Entry 1B97 (X-ray diffraction, 1.90 A resolution); this record covers chains C and A of the 4 polymer chains in the assembly.

[Chain C]
Molecule: 11-nt DNA strand
Sequence (11 nucleotides; each row starts with the number of its first residue):
     1 AAAGATATCTT

[Chain A]
Protein: Restriction endonuclease ecorv
Organism: Escherichia coli
Notes: EC 3.1.21.4
UniProtKB: P04390 (T2E5_ECOLI); residues 2-245 here correspond to UniProt positions 1-244 (UniProt number = residue number - 1)
Amino-acid sequence (244 residues; numbered 2 to 245; the number before each row is that of its first residue):
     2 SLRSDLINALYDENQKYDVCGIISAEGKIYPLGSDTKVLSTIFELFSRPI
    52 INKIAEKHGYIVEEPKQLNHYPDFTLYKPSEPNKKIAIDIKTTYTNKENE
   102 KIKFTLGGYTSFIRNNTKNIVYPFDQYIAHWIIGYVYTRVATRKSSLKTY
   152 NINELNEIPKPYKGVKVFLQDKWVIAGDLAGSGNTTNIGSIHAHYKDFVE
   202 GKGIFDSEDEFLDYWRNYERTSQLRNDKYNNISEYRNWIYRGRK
Construct notes: engineered mutation Leu69 (Gln68 in P04390)

[Chain C / chain A interface]
Residue-residue contacts (28):
  DA5(C) - Thr111(A)  hydrogen bond to the phosphate
  DA5(C) - Ser112(A)  phosphate contact
  DA5(C) - Lys119(A)  salt bridge to the phosphate
  DA5(C) - Asn120(A)  sugar contact
  DA5(C) - Arg221(A)  salt bridge to the phosphate
  DT6(C) - Asn70(A)  sugar contact
  DT6(C) - Gly109(A)  phosphate contact
  DT6(C) - Ser112(A)  hydrogen bond to the phosphate
  DT6(C) - Phe113(A)  phosphate contact
  DT6(C) - Thr186(A)  base contact
  DA7(C) - Asp90(A)  phosphate contact
  DA7(C) - Gly108(A)  phosphate contact
  DA7(C) - Thr186(A)  base contact
  DT8(C) - Thr37(A)  phosphate contact
  DT8(C) - Ser41(A)  phosphate contact
  DT8(C) - Ile91(A)  phosphate contact
  DT8(C) - Lys92(A)  salt bridge to the phosphate
  DT8(C) - Thr93(A)  hydrogen bond to the phosphate
  DT8(C) - Thr106(A)  hydrogen bond to the phosphate
  DT8(C) - Ser183(A)  base contact
  DT8(C) - Thr186(A)  hydrogen bond to the base
  DT8(C) - Asn188(A)  base contact
  DC9(C) - Thr37(A)  hydrogen bond to the phosphate
  DC9(C) - Thr94(A)  hydrogen bond to the phosphate
  DC9(C) - Tyr95(A)  phosphate contact
  DC9(C) - Gly182(A)  hydrogen bond to the base
  DC9(C) - Ser183(A)  base contact
  DT10(C) - Tyr95(A)  hydrogen bond to the phosphate
Interface residues without a listed pair, chain A (24 interface residues in all): His71, Lys104

[Summary]
The interface between chain C and chain A involves 6 residues on one side and 24 on the other, with 9 hydrogen
bonds and 3 salt bridges. Polar contacts include DT8(C)-Thr186(A), DC9(C)-Gly182(A) and DA5(C)-Thr111(A).
Here chain C is an 11-nt DNA strand and chain A is Restriction endonuclease ecorv (Escherichia coli). Entry
1B97 (Analysis of a mutational hot-spot in the ecorv restriction endonuclease: A catalytic role for a main
...) was determined by X-ray diffraction (same publication as 1B94, 1B95 and 1B96).
